7QB5 - chains 111 and 444 of the 4 polymer chains in the assembly; structure by X-ray diffraction, 1.73 A resolution.

# Chain 111
Molecule: Capsid protein VP1
Source organism: Coxsackievirus A24
UniProt: V9VEF3 (V9VEF3_9ENTO); residue numbers follow UniProt; this construct covers 581-885
Amino-acid sequence (305 residues; each row starts with the number of its first residue):
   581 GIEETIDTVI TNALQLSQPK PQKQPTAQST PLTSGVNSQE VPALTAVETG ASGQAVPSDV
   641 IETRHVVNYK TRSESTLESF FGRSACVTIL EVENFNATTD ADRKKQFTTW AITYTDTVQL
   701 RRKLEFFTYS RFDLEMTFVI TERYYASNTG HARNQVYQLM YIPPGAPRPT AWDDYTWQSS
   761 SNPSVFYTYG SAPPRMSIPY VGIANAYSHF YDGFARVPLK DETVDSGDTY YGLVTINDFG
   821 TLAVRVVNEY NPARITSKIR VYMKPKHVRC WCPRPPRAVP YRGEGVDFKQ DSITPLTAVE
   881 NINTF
Disordered / not traced: 581-604
Metal / ion sites: Ca2+ site 1: T606, A607, S609, N648; Ca2+ site 2: T613, S614, S638, I641; Ca2+ site 3: L624 (shared with K63(444), A65(444) of chain 444)
Small-molecule neighbours:
  - hexane-1,6-diol (HEZ): N734, T768, Y769, G770, S771
  - N-acetyl-alpha-neuraminic acid (SIA): R723, Y725, A726, S727, N728

# Chain 444
Molecule: Capsid protein VP4
Source organism: Coxsackievirus A24
UniProt: V9VEF3 (V9VEF3_9ENTO); numbering as in UniProt (aligned over 1-69)
Amino-acid sequence (69 residues; each row starts with the number of its first residue):
     1 MGAQVSSQKV GAHENTNVAT GGSTVNYTTI NYYKDSASNA ASKLDFSQDP SKFTEPVKDI
    61 MIKTAPALN
Disordered / not traced: 1, 14-24
Metal / ion sites: Ca2+: K63, A65 (shared with L624(111) of chain 111)

# How chain 111 and chain 444 interact
Residue-residue contacts (40; chain 111 residue first):
  P605(111) - F46(444)
  E620(111) - T64(444)
  V621(111) - K63(444)
  V621(111) - T64(444)  hydrogen bond (backbone-backbone)
  P622(111) - K63(444)
  T625(111) - A67(444)
  A626(111) - A67(444)
  A626(111) - L68(444)  hydrophobic
  T629(111) - V57(444)
  T629(111) - M61(444)
  G630(111) - P56(444)
  A631(111) - T54(444)
  A631(111) - M61(444)  hydrophobic
  S632(111) - T54(444)  hydrogen bond (backbone-backbone)
  Q634(111) - T54(444)  hydrogen bond (side chain-backbone)
  Q634(111) - E55(444)
  V636(111) - K63(444)
  D639(111) - K63(444)  salt bridge
  T651(111) - F46(444)
  R652(111) - Q48(444)
  S653(111) - K9(444)
  S653(111) - L44(444)
  S653(111) - F46(444)
  T656(111) - D45(444)
  E658(111) - A41(444)
  E658(111) - S42(444)  hydrogen bond (side chain-backbone)
  S659(111) - L44(444)
  D713(111) - A37(444)
  S777(111) - A37(444)  hydrogen bond (side chain-backbone)
  S777(111) - S38(444)
  P779(111) - A37(444)  hydrophobic
  K846(111) - A37(444)  hydrogen bond (side chain-backbone)
  K846(111) - S38(444)  hydrogen bond (side chain-backbone)
  K846(111) - N39(444)  hydrogen bond (side chain-backbone)
  H847(111) - S36(444)
  H847(111) - A37(444)
  H847(111) - N39(444)  hydrogen bond (side chain-backbone)
  H847(111) - A40(444)  hydrogen bond (side chain-backbone)
  H847(111) - S42(444)
  P853(111) - F53(444)
Other interface residues (no listed pair), chain 111 (28 interface residues in all): Q619, A635, I778

# Overview
28 residues of chain 111 face 22 of chain 444 across their interface, with 10 hydrogen bonds and 1 salt
bridge. Polar contacts include D639(111)-K63(444), Q634(111)-T54(444) and E658(111)-S42(444). Ligands of chain
111: N-acetyl-alpha-neuraminic acid and hexane-1,6-diol.
Here chain 111 is Capsid protein VP1 and chain 444 is Capsid protein VP4, both from Coxsackievirus A24. Entry
7QB5 (Coxsackievirus A24v (CVA24v) in complex with a dimeric C2-C9-linked sialic acid inhibitor) was
determined by X-ray diffraction.
